8HW2 - chain A; structure by electron microscopy, 3.65 A resolution.

Chain A:
Protein: ATP-binding cassette sub-family C member 3
Organism: Homo sapiens
Notes: EC 7.6.2.-, 7.6.2.2, 7.6.2.3
UniProt: O15438 (MRP3_HUMAN); residue numbers follow UniProt; this construct covers 1-1527
Chain sequence (1527 residues; each row starts with the number of its first residue):
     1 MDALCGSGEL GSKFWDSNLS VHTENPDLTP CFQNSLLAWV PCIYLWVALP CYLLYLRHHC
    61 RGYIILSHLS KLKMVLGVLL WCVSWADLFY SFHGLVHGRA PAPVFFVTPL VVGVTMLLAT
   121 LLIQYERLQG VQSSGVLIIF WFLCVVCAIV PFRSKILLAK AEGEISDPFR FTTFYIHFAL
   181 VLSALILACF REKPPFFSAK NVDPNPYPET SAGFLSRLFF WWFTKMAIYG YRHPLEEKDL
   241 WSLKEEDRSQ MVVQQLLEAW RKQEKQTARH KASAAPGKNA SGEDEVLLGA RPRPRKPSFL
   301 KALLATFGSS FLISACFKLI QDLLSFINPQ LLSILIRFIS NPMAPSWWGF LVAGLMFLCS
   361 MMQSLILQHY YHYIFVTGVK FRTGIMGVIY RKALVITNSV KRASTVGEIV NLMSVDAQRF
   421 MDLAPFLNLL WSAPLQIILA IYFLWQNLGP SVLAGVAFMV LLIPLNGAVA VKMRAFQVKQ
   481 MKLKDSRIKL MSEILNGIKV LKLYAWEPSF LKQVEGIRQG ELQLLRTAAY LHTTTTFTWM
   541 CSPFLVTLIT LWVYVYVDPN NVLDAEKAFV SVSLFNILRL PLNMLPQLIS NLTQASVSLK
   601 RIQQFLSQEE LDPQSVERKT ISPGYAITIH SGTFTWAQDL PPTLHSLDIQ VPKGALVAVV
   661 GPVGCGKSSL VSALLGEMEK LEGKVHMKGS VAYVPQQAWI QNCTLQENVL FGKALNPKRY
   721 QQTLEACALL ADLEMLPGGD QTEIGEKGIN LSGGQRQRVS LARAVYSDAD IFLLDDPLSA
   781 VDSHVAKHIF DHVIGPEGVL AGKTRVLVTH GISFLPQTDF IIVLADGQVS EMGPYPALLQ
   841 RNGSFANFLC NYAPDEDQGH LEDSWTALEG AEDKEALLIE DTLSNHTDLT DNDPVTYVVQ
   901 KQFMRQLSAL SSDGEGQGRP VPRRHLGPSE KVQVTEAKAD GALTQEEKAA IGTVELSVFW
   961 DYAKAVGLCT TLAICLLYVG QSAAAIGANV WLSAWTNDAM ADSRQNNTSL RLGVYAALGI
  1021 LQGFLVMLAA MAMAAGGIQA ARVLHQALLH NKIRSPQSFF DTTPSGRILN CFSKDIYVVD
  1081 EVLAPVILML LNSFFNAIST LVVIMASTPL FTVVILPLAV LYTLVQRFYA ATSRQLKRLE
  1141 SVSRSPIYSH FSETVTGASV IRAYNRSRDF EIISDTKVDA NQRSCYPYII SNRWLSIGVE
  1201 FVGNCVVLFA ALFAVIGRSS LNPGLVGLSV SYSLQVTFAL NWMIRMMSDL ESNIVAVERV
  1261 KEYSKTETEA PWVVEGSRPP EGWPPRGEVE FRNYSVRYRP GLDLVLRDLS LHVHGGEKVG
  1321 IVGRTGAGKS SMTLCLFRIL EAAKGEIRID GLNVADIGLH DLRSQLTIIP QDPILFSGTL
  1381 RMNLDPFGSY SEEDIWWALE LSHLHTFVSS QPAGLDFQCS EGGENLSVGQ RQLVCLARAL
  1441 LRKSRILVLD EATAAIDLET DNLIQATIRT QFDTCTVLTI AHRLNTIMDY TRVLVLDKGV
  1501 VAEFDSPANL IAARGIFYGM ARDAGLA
Not modelled in the structure: 1-31, 269-291, 853-950
UniProt features mapped onto this chain:
  - binding site (ATP): Gly-661 to Ser-668, Gly-1323 to Ser-1330
  - modified residue (Phosphoserine): Ser-908, Ser-911
  - glycosylation (N-linked (GlcNAc...) asparagine): Asn-18, Asn-1006, Asn-1007
  - natural variant: Arg-1297 (R1297H: Does not affect subcellular localizattion)
Ligand contacts:
  - Estradiol-17beta-glucuronide (U38), molecule 1: Lys-318, Tyr-371, Phe-375, Asp-422, Pro-425, Phe-426, Leu-429, Met-584, Tyr-1188, Ile-1189, Asn-1192, Arg-1193, Arg-1245
  - Estradiol-17beta-glucuronide (U38), molecule 2: Thr-535, Trp-539, Met-584, Gln-587, Met-1089, Phe-1238, Asn-1241, Trp-1242, Arg-1245, Met-1246
Reported in the primary citation:
  - binding site for Estradiol-17beta-glucuronide: Tyr-371, Phe-375, Leu-429, Trp-539, Met-584, Arg-1193, Phe-1238, Asn-1241, Trp-1242, Arg-1245
  - mutagenesis - R1193A, R1193K, R1193Q, R1245A, R1245K, R1245Q: abolished catalytic activity on Estradiol-17beta-glucuronide
  - mutagenesis - K318A, Y371A, F375A, L429A, T535A, W539A, F1238A, N1241A, W1242A: decreased catalytic activity on Estradiol-17beta-glucuronide
  - mutagenesis - W1242F, W1242Y: unchanged catalytic activity on Estradiol-17beta-glucuronide
  - mutagenesis - K318A, Y371A, F375A, W539A, R1193A, F1238A, R1245A: decreased binding to Estradiol-17beta-glucuronide
  - mutagenesis - E1451Q: abolished catalytic activity

In short:
Bound to chain A: Estradiol-17beta-glucuronide. Curated annotation (UniProt) lists 16 ATP-binding residues.
From the paper: a binding site for Estradiol-17beta-glucuronide at Tyr-371, Phe-375 and Leu-429 among others;
K318A, Y371A and F375A, among others, reduce catalytic activity on Estradiol-17beta-glucuronide; 18
substitutions were tested in all.
Chain A is ATP-binding cassette sub-family C member 3 (Homo sapiens); the structure, Cryo-EM structure of
beta-estradiol 17-(beta-D-glucuronide)-bound human ABC transporter ABCC3 in nanodiscs, was determined by
electron microscopy (same publication as 8HVH and 8HW4).
